PDB entry 3SZZ | X-ray diffraction, 2.00 A resolution | chain A

# Chain A
Molecule: phosphonoacetate hydrolase
Organism: Sinorhizobium meliloti
Notes: EC 3.6.1.9
UniProt: Q92UV8 (Q92UV8_RHIME); residues 1-424 here = UniProt positions 1-424
Chain sequence (427 residues; row label = number of the first residue in the row; numbers below 1 keep their minus sign (Gly-2 is residue -2)):
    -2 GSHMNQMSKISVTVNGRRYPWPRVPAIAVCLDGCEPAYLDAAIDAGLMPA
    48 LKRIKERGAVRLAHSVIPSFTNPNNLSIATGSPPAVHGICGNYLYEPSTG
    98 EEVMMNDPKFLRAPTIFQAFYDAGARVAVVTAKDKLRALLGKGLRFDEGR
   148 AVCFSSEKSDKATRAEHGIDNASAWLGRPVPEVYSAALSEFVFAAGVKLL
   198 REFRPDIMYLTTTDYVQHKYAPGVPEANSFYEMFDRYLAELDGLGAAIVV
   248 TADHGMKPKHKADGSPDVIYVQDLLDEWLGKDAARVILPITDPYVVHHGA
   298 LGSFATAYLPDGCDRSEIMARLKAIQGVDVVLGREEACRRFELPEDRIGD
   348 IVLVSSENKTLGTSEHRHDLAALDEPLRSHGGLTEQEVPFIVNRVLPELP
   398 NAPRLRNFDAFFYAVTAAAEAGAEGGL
Disordered / not traced: -2 to 3, 417-424
Sequence notes: expression tag (-2 to 0)
Bound ions: Zn2+ site 1: Thr68, Asp250, His251; Zn2+ site 2: Asp211, His215, His377 (together with acetate ion)
Reported in the primary citation:
  - binding site for acetate ion: Ile287
  - catalytic residues: Thr68 (proposed by the authors, not directly observed)
  - catalytic residues: Asn89
  - mutagenesis - K130A, K132A: abolished catalytic activity
  - mutagenesis - N89V (104-fold): decreased catalytic activity

# Overview
Thr68, Asp250 and His251 coordinate Zn2+ site 1. Asp211, His215 and His377 coordinate Zn2+ site 2. The paper
reports catalytic residues Thr68 and Asn89; K130A and K132A abolish catalytic activity.
Chain A is phosphonoacetate hydrolase (Sinorhizobium meliloti); the structure, Crystal Structure of
Phosphonoacetate hydrolase from Sinorhizobium meliloti 1021 in complex with Acetate, was determined by X-ray
diffraction together with 3SZY, 3T00, 3T01 and 3T02 from the same study.
